3BSS - chain A; structure by X-ray diffraction, 2.30 A resolution.

# Chain A
Protein: Acetyltransferase
From: Campylobacter jejuni
Notes: EC 2.7.7.23
UniProt: Q0P9D1 (Q0P9D1_CAMJE); numbering as in UniProt (aligned over 1-195)
Chain sequence (198 residues; numbered -2 to 195; the number before each row is that of its first residue; numbers below 1 keep their minus sign (Gly-2 is residue -2)):
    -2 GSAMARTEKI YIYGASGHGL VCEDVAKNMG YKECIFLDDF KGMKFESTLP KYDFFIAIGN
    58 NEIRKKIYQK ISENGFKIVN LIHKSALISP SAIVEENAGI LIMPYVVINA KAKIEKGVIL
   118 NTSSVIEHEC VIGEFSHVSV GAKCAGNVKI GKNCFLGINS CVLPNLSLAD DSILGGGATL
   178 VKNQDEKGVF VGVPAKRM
Unresolved in the structure: -2 to 1
Differences from the reference sequence: expression tag (-2 to 0)
Swiss-Prot annotation at these positions:
  - active site: His125 (Proton acceptor)
  - binding site (substrate): Ser13 to His15, Asp35, Asp36, Gly56
  - binding site (acetyl-CoA): His134, Ile155, Gly173
  - site: Glu126 (Increases basicity of active site His)
  - mutagenesis: His15 (H15A: Induces a higher KM and approximate 3-fold decrease in the turnover number), Asn118 (N118A: Reduction in catalytic activity), Glu124 (E124A: Reduction in catalytic activity), His125 (H125A: Strong reduction in catalytic activity), His134 (H134A: Slight reduction in catalytic activity)
Small-molecule neighbours: UD4 (UDP-2-acetamido-4-amino-2,4,6-trideoxy-alpha-D-glucopyranose): Tyr10, Gly11, Ala12, Ser13, Gly14, His15, Gly16, Asp35, Asp36, Phe37, Lys38, Ala54, Ile55, Gly56, Asn57, Ile60, Ile64, Asn118, His125, His134, Gly143, Pro161, Asn162
From the paper describing this entry:
  - conformationally variable residues (order/disorder transition): Ala12, Ser13, Met40 to Thr45
  - binding site for UD4: Tyr10, Ser13, Gly14, His15, Asp35, Phe37, His125, Asn162
  - contacts within the chain: Ser13-Lys38 (hydrogen bond)
  - mutagenesis - H15A (3-fold), H125A, H134A (30-fold): decreased catalytic activity on UD4
  - catalytic residues: His125
  - mutagenesis - H15A: decreased binding to UD4
  - catalytic residues: Asn118, Glu124, Glu126, His134 (proposed by the authors, not directly observed)

# Summary
Ligands of chain A: compound UD4. Curated annotation (UniProt) lists active-site residue His125, 6
substrate-binding residues, 3 acetyl-CoA-binding residues and 5 mutagenesis sites. From the paper: catalytic
residues His125, Asn118 and Glu124 among others; H15A, H125A and H134A reduce catalytic activity on UD4.
Chain A is Acetyltransferase (Campylobacter jejuni); the structure, PglD from Campylobacter jejuni, NCTC
11168, with native substrate, was determined by X-ray diffraction, deposited together with 3BSW and 3BSY.
